Entry 7REN (X-ray diffraction, 2.80 A resolution); this record covers chains A and B of the 4 polymer chains in the assembly.

Chain A (and B):
Molecule: Glutaminase kidney isoform, mitochondrial
Organism: Homo sapiens
Notes: EC 3.5.1.2; chain B of this document is another copy of the same molecule, construct and numbering; everything in this record applies to it too
Reference sequence: O94925 (GLSK_HUMAN), isoform O94925-3; numbering as in UniProt (aligned over 72-598)
Chain sequence (539 residues; row label = number of the first residue in the row):
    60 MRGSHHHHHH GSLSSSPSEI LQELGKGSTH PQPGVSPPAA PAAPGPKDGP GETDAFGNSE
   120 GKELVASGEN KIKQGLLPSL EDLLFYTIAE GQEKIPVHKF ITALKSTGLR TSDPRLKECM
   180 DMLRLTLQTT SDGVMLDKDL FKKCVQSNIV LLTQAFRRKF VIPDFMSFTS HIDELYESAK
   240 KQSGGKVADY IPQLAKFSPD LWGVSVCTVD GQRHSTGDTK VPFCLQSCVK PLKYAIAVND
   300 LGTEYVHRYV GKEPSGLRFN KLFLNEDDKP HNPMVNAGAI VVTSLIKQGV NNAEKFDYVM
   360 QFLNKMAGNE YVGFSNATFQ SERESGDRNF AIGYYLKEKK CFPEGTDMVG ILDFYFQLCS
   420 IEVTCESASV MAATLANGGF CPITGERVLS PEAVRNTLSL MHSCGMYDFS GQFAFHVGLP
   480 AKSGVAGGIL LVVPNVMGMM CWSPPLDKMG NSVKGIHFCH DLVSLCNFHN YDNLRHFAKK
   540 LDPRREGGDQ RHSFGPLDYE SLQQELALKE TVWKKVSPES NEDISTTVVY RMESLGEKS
Not modelled in the structure: 60-136, 249-254, 547-598
Sequence notes: initiating methionine (60); expression tag (61-71)
Residues lining bound ligands: UPGL-00004 (B4A; 2-phenyl-N-{5-[4-({5-[(phenylacetyl)amino]-1,3,4-thiadiazol-2-yl}amino)piperidin-1-yl]-1,3,4-thiadiazol-2-yl}acetamide): Arg317, Lys320, Leu321, Phe322, Leu323, Asn324, Glu325, Tyr394
Swiss-Prot annotation at these positions:
  - region: Gly315 to Phe322 (Highly mobile activation loop)
  - binding site (substrate): Ser286, Asn335, Glu381, Asn388, Tyr414, Tyr466, Val484
  - site: Leu72, Ser73 (Cleavage)
  - modified residue: Lys130 (N6-succinyllysine), Lys164 (N6-succinyllysine), Lys311 (N6-acetyllysine)
  - natural variant: Arg272 (R272K: In DEE71), Pro313 (P313L: In GDPAG), Ser482 (S482C: In CASGID)
  - mutagenesis: Tyr249 (Y249A: Loss of enzyme activity), Ser286 (S286A: Loss of enzyme activity), Lys289 (K289A: Loss of enzyme activity), Phe318 (F318Y: No effect on catalytic activity. Loss of inhibition by BPTES; when associated with S-322), Leu321 (L321A: Decreased enzyme activity), Phe322 (F322S: No effect on catalytic activity. Loss of inhibition by BPTES; when associated with Y-318), Leu323 (L323A: Decreased enzyme activity), Tyr394 (Y394A: Decreased enzyme activity; Y394L: No effect on catalytic activity. Loss of inhibition by BPTES), Tyr466 (Y466A: Loss of enzyme activity)
Reported in the primary citation:
  - allosteric site: Gly315 to Glu325 (citing earlier work)
  - binding site for UPGL-00004: Lys320, Phe322, Leu323, Tyr394
  - mutagenesis - K320A/Y466W: decreased binding to UPGL-00004
  - mutagenesis - K320A/Y466W: decreased binding to UPGL00019
  - mutagenesis - R317A/Y466W, F318A/Y466W: unchanged binding to UPGL-00004
  - mutagenesis - K320A: increased catalytic activity (citing earlier work)

Interface between chain A and chain B:
Pairs across the interface - 17 pairs, chain A then chain B:
  Arg317(A) - Leu321(B)
  Asp386(A) - Tyr393(B)
  Asp386(A) - Lys396(B)  salt bridge
  Asp386(A) - Glu397(B)
  Arg387(A) - Glu397(B)
  Phe389(A) - Tyr393(B)  hydrophobic
  Ala390(A) - Ala390(B)
  Ala390(A) - Tyr393(B)
  Ala390(A) - Tyr394(B)
  Tyr393(A) - Asp386(B)
  Tyr393(A) - Phe389(B)  hydrophobic
  Tyr393(A) - Ala390(B)
  Tyr393(A) - Tyr393(B)  hydrophobic
  Tyr394(A) - Ala390(B)
  Lys396(A) - Asp386(B)  salt bridge
  Glu397(A) - Asp386(B)
  Glu397(A) - Arg387(B)  salt bridge
Interface residues without a listed pair, chain A (10 interface residues in all): Lys398
Interface residues without a listed pair, chain B (10 interface residues in all): Lys320

In short:
Chain A and chain B each contribute 10 residues to their interface; the contacts include 3 salt bridges. Polar
pairs include Asp386(A)-Lys396(B) and Glu397(A)-Arg387(B). From the paper: a binding site for UPGL-00004 at
Lys320(A), Phe322(A) and Leu323(A) among others; K320A/Y466W of chain A reduce binding to UPGL-00004; 4
substitutions were tested in all.
Both chains are Glutaminase kidney isoform, mitochondrial (Homo sapiens). Entry 7REN (Room temperature serial
crystal structure of Glutaminase C in complex with inhibitor UPGL-00004) was determined by X-ray diffraction
(same publication as 7RGG).
